2NUE - chains C and A of the 3 polymer chains in the assembly; structure by X-ray diffraction, 2.90 A resolution.

[Chain C]
Molecule: 46-nt RNA strand
Sequence (46 nucleotides; row label = number of the first residue in the row):
     1 GGGACAAGCG CAAGGUCAUU CGCAAGAGUG GCCUUGCGCU UGUCCC

[Chain A]
Molecule: Ribonuclease III
Source organism: Aquifex aeolicus
Notes: EC 3.1.26.3
Reference sequence: O67082 (RNC_AQUAE); numbering as in UniProt (aligned over 1-221)
Sequence (221 residues; numbered 1 to 221; the number before each row is that of its first residue):
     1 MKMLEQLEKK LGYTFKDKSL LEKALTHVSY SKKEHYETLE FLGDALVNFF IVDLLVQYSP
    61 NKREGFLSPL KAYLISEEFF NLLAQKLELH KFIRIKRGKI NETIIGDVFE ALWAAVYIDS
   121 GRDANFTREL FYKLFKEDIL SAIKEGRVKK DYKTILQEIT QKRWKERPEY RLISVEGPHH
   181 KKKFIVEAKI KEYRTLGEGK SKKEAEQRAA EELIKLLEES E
Not modelled in the structure: 1
UniProt features mapped onto this chain:
  - active site: Asp44, Glu110
  - binding site (Mg(2+)): Glu40, Asp107, Glu110
  - mutagenesis: Asp44 (D44N: Very low catalytic activity, binds RNA normally), Glu110 (E110K: Loss of magnesium, alters ds-RNA binding, loss of activity), Gln157 (Q157A: No RNase activity, no RNA binding)

[Chain C / chain A interface]
Residue-residue contacts (27):
  A6(C) - Gln157(A)  hydrogen bond to the sugar
  A6(C) - Arg167(A)  hydrogen bond to the sugar
  A7(C) - Lys153(A)  hydrogen bond to the phosphate
  A7(C) - Thr154(A)  hydrogen bond to the sugar
  A7(C) - Gln157(A)  sugar contact
  G8(C) - Asp151(A)  sugar contact
  G8(C) - Lys153(A)  salt bridge to the phosphate
  G8(C) - Thr154(A)  hydrogen bond to the sugar
  G8(C) - Lys203(A)  salt bridge to the phosphate
  C17(C) - His179(A)  sugar contact
  C17(C) - His180(A)  hydrogen bond to the sugar
  A18(C) - His180(A)  sugar contact
  G31(C) - His179(A)  base contact
  G31(C) - His180(A)  hydrogen bond to the sugar
  C32(C) - Lys182(A)  sugar contact
  C32(C) - Phe184(A)  phosphate contact
  C32(C) - Lys200(A)  salt bridge to the phosphate
  C32(C) - Ser201(A)  phosphate contact
  C33(C) - Ser201(A)  phosphate contact
  C33(C) - Lys202(A)  hydrogen bond to the phosphate
  U34(C) - Lys202(A)  salt bridge to the phosphate
  U41(C) - Glu158(A)  sugar contact
  G42(C) - Glu158(A)  sugar contact
  G42(C) - Gln161(A)  hydrogen bond to the sugar
  U43(C) - Gln161(A)  hydrogen bond to the sugar
  U43(C) - Lys165(A)  sugar contact
  C44(C) - Lys165(A)  salt bridge to the phosphate
Also at the interface, not in a pair above, chain C (15 interface residues in all): C9, G30
Also at the interface, not in a pair above, chain A (18 interface residues in all): Lys162, Gln207

[Overview]
15 residues of chain C face 18 of chain A across their interface; the contacts include 10 hydrogen bonds and 5
salt bridges. Polar pairs include A6(C)-Gln157(A), A6(C)-Arg167(A) and A7(C)-Thr154(A).
Chain C is a 46-nt RNA strand and chain A is Ribonuclease III (Aquifex aeolicus); the structure, Crystal
structure of RNase III from Aquifex aeolicus complexed with ds-RNA at 2.9-Angstrom Resolution, was determined
by X-ray diffraction together with 2NUF and 2NUG from the same study.
